2HNU - chains A and B; structure by X-ray diffraction, 2.00 A resolution.

== Chain A (and B) ==
Protein: Oxytocin-neurophysin 1
Organism: Bos taurus
Notes: chain B of this document is another copy of the same molecule, construct and numbering; everything in this record applies to it too
UniProt: P01175 (NEU1_BOVIN); residues 7-87 here correspond to UniProt positions 38-118 (UniProt number = residue number + 31)
Sequence (81 residues; row label = number of the first residue in the row):
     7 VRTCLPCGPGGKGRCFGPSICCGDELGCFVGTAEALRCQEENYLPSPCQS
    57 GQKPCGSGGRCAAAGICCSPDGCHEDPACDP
Disulfide bonds: Cys10-Cys54, Cys13-Cys27, Cys21-Cys44, Cys28-Cys34, Cys61-Cys73, Cys67-Cys85, Cys74-Cys79
Ligand contacts: phenylalanine / tyrosine: Arg8, Cys10, Cys21, Phe22, Gly23, Pro24, Cys44, Glu47, Asn48, Leu50, Pro51, Ser52, Pro53, Cys54, Pro76

== How chain A and chain B interact ==
Pairs across the interface - 33 pairs, chain A then chain B:
  Ser25(A) - Glu81(B)  hydrogen bond
  Leu32(A) - Gly37(B)
  Leu32(A) - Thr38(B)
  Gly33(A) - Val36(B)
  Gly33(A) - Gly37(B)
  Gly33(A) - Thr38(B)
  Cys34(A) - Phe35(B)
  Cys34(A) - Val36(B)  hydrogen bond (backbone-backbone)
  Cys34(A) - Thr38(B)
  Phe35(A) - Cys34(B)
  Phe35(A) - Phe35(B)  hydrophobic
  Phe35(A) - Thr38(B)
  Phe35(A) - Glu40(B)
  Val36(A) - Gly33(B)
  Val36(A) - Cys34(B)  hydrogen bond (backbone-backbone)
  Val36(A) - Ile72(B)
  Gly37(A) - Leu32(B)
  Gly37(A) - Gly33(B)
  Thr38(A) - Leu32(B)
  Thr38(A) - Cys34(B)
  Thr38(A) - Phe35(B)
  Glu40(A) - Phe35(B)
  Ile72(A) - Val36(B)
  Asp77(A) - His80(B)
  Asp77(A) - Glu81(B)  hydrogen bond (backbone-backbone)
  Gly78(A) - Cys79(B)
  Gly78(A) - His80(B)
  Cys79(A) - Gly78(B)
  Cys79(A) - Cys79(B)  hydrogen bond (backbone-backbone)
  His80(A) - Asp77(B)
  His80(A) - Gly78(B)
  Glu81(A) - Ser25(B)  hydrogen bond
  Glu81(A) - Asp77(B)  hydrogen bond (backbone-backbone)
Interface residues without a listed pair, chain A (17 interface residues in all): Ala39, Pro76
Interface residues without a listed pair, chain B (17 interface residues in all): Ala39, Pro76

== In short ==
Chain A and chain B each contribute 17 residues to their interface; the contacts include 7 hydrogen bonds.
Polar contacts include Ser25(A)-Glu81(B), Cys34(A)-Val36(B) and Asp77(A)-Glu81(B). Ligands of chain A:
phenylalanine / tyrosine.
Both chains are Oxytocin-neurophysin 1 (Bos taurus). Entry 2HNU (Crystal Structure of a Dipeptide Complex of
Bovine Neurophysin-I) was determined by X-ray diffraction (same publication as 2HNW).
